PDB entry 7BXO | X-ray diffraction, 2.77 A resolution | chains D and E of the 8 polymer chains in the assembly

Chain D:
Protein: Toxin-antitoxin system toxin HepN family
Source organism: Shewanella oneidensis (strain MR-1)
UniProt: Q8ECH6 (Q8ECH6_SHEON); numbering as in UniProt (aligned over 1-133)
Sequence (133 residues; numbered 1 to 133; the number before each row is that of its first residue):
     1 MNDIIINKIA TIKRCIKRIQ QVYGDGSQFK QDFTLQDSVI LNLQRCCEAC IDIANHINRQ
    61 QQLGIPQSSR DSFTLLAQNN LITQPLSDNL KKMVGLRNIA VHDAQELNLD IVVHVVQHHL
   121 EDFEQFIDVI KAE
Disordered / not traced: 105-107
Construct notes: engineered mutation Ala104 (Tyr in Q8ECH6)
Residues lining bound ligands: AMP-PNP (ANP; phosphoaminophosphonic acid-adenylate ester): Asp3, Ile4, Asn7, Lys8, Arg59
Curated features (UniProtKB/Swiss-Prot):
  - active site: Arg97, His102
  - mutagenesis: Cys15 (C15R: Loss of toxicity), His56 (H56P: Loss of toxicity), Arg70 (R70H: Loss of toxicity), Val94 (V94G: Loss of toxicity), Arg97 (R97G: Loss of toxicity), Asn98 (N98T: Loss of toxicity; when associated with C-104), His102 (H102A: Loss of toxicity), Leu107 (L107H: Loss of toxicity), His118 (H118P: Loss of toxicity)
What the authors report for this chain:
  - binding site for AMP-PNP: Asn7, Arg59, Asp103
  - mutagenesis - Y104A: decreased growth with Toxin-antitoxin system antidote Mnt family (chain E)

Chain E:
Protein: Toxin-antitoxin system antidote Mnt family
Source organism: Shewanella oneidensis (strain MR-1)
UniProt: Q8ECH7 (Q8ECH7_SHEON); numbering as in UniProt (aligned over 1-139)
Sequence (139 residues; row label = number of the first residue in the row):
     1 MQQLNENKII KLLRDNIPKL QLIYLFGSYS QGTQHRNSDI DIAVLAADTL DNIARWELAQ
    61 KLASALDSDV DLVDLRSAST VLCQQVVTQG KQLWGTQQDD ELFAVKTISM YQHLQAERQA
   121 IIDDVMANTA AKAHRGESL
Disordered / not traced: 1-2, 128-139
Ion coordination: Mg2+ site 1: Asp39, Asp41 (together with AMP-PNP)
Residues lining bound ligands: AMP-PNP (ANP; phosphoaminophosphonic acid-adenylate ester): Phe26, Gly27, Ser28, His35, Ser38, Asp39, Asp41, Val81, Leu82, Gln85, Gln89
Curated features (UniProtKB/Swiss-Prot):
  - motif: Gly27 to Asp41 (GSX(10)DXD motif)
  - binding site (Mg(2+)): Asp39, Asp41, Asp71
  - mutagenesis: Gly27 to Ser28 (No longer AMPylates HepT, reduced ability to neutralize HepT), Asp39 to Asp41 (No longer AMPylates HepT, reduced ability to neutralize HepT, still binds HepT), Gln98 to His113 (Significantly reduces antitoxin function, reduced ability to neutralize HepT, decreased ability to AMPylate HepT)
What the authors report for this chain:
  - binding site for AMP-PNP: Gly27, Ser28, Ser38, Asp39, Gln85
  - mutagenesis - G27A/S28T, D39E/D41E: decreased growth with Toxin-antitoxin system toxin HepN family (chain D)

How chain D and chain E interact:
Contacting residue pairs (16; chain D residue first):
  Met1(D) - Met126(E)
  Asn2(D) - Gln85(E)
  Asp3(D) - Val81(E)
  Asp3(D) - Gln85(E)
  Asp3(D) - Tyr111(E)  hydrogen bond
  Asp3(D) - Arg118(E)  salt bridge
  Ile4(D) - Gln85(E)
  Ile6(D) - Ile122(E)  hydrophobic
  Ile6(D) - Met126(E)  hydrophobic
  Asn7(D) - Val81(E)
  Lys13(D) - Val125(E)
  Arg59(D) - Ser28(E)
  Arg59(D) - Thr33(E)  hydrogen bond (side chain-backbone)
  Arg59(D) - His35(E)
  Lys131(D) - Val125(E)  hydrogen bond (side chain-backbone)
  Lys131(D) - Ala127(E)
Also at the interface, not in a pair above, chain D (11 interface residues in all): Ile5, Ile9

Overview:
Chain D and chain E each contribute 11 residues to their interface; the contacts include 3 hydrogen bonds and
1 salt bridge. Polar contacts include Asp3(D)-Arg118(E), Asp3(D)-Tyr111(E) and Arg59(D)-Thr33(E). The paper
reports a binding site for AMP-PNP at Asn7(D), Arg59(D) and Gly27(E) among others; G27A/S28T and D39E/D41E of
chain E reduce growth with Toxin-antitoxin system toxin HepN family (chain D).
Chain D is Toxin-antitoxin system toxin HepN family and chain E is Toxin-antitoxin system antidote Mnt family,
both from Shewanella oneidensis (strain MR-1); the structure, Crystal structure of the toxin-antitoxin with
AMP-PNP, was determined by X-ray diffraction together with 6M6U, 6M6V and 6M6W from the same study.
